5HHP - chains A and B of the 3 polymer chains in the assembly; structure by X-ray diffraction, 1.90 A resolution.

# Chain A
Molecule: HLA class I histocompatibility antigen, A-2 alpha chain
Source organism: Homo sapiens
UniProt: P01892 (1A02_HUMAN); residues 1-274 here correspond to UniProt positions 25-298 (UniProt number = residue number + 24)
Sequence (274 residues; numbered 1 to 274; the number before each row is that of its first residue):
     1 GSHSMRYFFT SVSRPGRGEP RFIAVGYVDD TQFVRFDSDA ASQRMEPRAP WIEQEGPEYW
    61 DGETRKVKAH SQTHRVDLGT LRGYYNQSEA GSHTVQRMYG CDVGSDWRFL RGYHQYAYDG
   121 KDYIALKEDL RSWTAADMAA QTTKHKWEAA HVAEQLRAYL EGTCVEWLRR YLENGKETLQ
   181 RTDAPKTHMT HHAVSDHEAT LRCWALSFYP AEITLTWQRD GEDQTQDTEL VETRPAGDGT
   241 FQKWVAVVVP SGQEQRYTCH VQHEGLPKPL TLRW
Construct notes: engineered mutation V245 (Ala269 in P01892)
Disulfide bonds: C101-C164, C203-C259

# Chain B
Molecule: Beta-2-microglobulin
Source organism: Homo sapiens
UniProt: P61769 (B2MG_HUMAN); residues 1-99 here correspond to UniProt positions 21-119 (UniProt number = residue number + 20)
Sequence (100 residues; numbered 0 to 99; the number before each row is that of its first residue; numbering starts at 0):
     0 MIQRTPKIQV YSRHPAENGK SNFLNCYVSG FHPSDIEVDL LKNGERIEKV EHSDLSFSKD
    60 WSFYLLYYTE FTPTEKDEYA CRVNHVTLSQ PKIVKWDRDM
Construct notes: initiating methionine (0)
Disulfide bonds: C25-C80
Swiss-Prot annotation at these positions:
  - modified residue: Q2 (Pyrrolidone carboxylic acid)
  - glycosylation: I1 (N-linked (Glc) (glycation) isoleucine), K19 (N-linked (Glc) (glycation) lysine), K41 (N-linked (Glc) (glycation) lysine), K48 (N-linked (Glc) (glycation) lysine), K58 (N-linked (Glc) (glycation) lysine), K91 (N-linked (Glc) (glycation) lysine), K94 (N-linked (Glc) (glycation) lysine)

# Interface between chain A and chain B
Residue-residue contacts (60; chain A residue first):
  F8(A) - S55(B)
  F8(A) - F56(B)
  F9(A) - F56(B)
  T10(A) - F56(B)
  T10(A) - F62(B)
  V12(A) - S33(B)
  I23(A) - L54(B)  hydrophobic
  V25(A) - D53(B)
  V25(A) - L54(B)
  V25(A) - S55(B)
  Y27(A) - S55(B)
  Y27(A) - Y63(B)  hydrogen bond
  Q32(A) - D53(B)  hydrogen bond
  R35(A) - D53(B)  salt bridge
  R48(A) - D53(B)  salt bridge
  S92(A) - M0(B)
  H93(A) - M0(B)
  Q96(A) - H31(B)  hydrogen bond
  Q96(A) - F56(B)
  Q96(A) - W60(B)  hydrogen bond (side chain-backbone)
  Q96(A) - F62(B)
  R97(A) - F56(B)
  Q115(A) - K58(B)
  Q115(A) - W60(B)
  Y116(A) - W60(B)
  A117(A) - W60(B)  hydrophobic
  D119(A) - M0(B)
  D119(A) - I1(B)
  D119(A) - H31(B)
  G120(A) - I1(B)
  G120(A) - R3(B)  hydrogen bond (backbone-side chain)
  G120(A) - H31(B)
  G120(A) - W60(B)
  K121(A) - I1(B)
  D122(A) - W60(B)  hydrogen bond
  H192(A) - D98(B)
  R202(A) - D98(B)  hydrogen bond (side chain-backbone)
  R202(A) - M99(B)  hydrogen bond (side chain-backbone)
  W204(A) - D98(B)
  W204(A) - M99(B)  hydrophobic
  V231(A) - Q8(B)
  E232(A) - Q8(B)  hydrogen bond (backbone-side chain)
  E232(A) - Y26(B)
  E232(A) - S28(B)  hydrogen bond
  R234(A) - Q8(B)  hydrogen bond
  R234(A) - Y10(B)
  R234(A) - M99(B)  hydrogen bond
  P235(A) - Y10(B)  hydrogen bond (backbone-side chain)
  P235(A) - N24(B)
  P235(A) - Y26(B)
  A236(A) - R12(B)  hydrogen bond (backbone-side chain)
  A236(A) - N24(B)  hydrogen bond (backbone-side chain)
  G237(A) - R12(B)  hydrogen bond (backbone-side chain)
  G237(A) - L65(B)
  D238(A) - R12(B)
  D238(A) - H13(B)  salt bridge
  Q242(A) - Y10(B)
  Q242(A) - S11(B)  hydrogen bond (side chain-backbone)
  Q242(A) - R12(B)  hydrogen bond (side chain-backbone)
  W244(A) - M99(B)
Also at the interface, not in a pair above, chain A (37 interface residues in all): T94, M98, Y113, T233

# Overview
37 residues of chain A and 24 residues of chain B are in contact; the contacts include 18 hydrogen bonds and 3
salt bridges. Polar contacts include R35(A)-D53(B), R48(A)-D53(B) and D238(A)-H13(B).
Here chain A is HLA class I histocompatibility antigen, A-2 alpha chain and chain B is Beta-2-microglobulin,
both from Homo sapiens. Entry 5HHP (Crystal Structure of HLA-A*0201 in complex with M1-G4E) was determined by
X-ray diffraction together with 5HHM, 5HHN, 5HHO and 5HHQ from the same study.
